Entry 4PJI (X-ray diffraction, 2.50 A resolution); this record covers chains G and H of the 4 polymer chains in the assembly.

Chain G:
Molecule: TCR-alpha
From: Homo sapiens
Amino-acid sequence (205 residues; each row starts with the number of its first residue; numbers below 1 keep their minus sign (His-1 is residue -1)):
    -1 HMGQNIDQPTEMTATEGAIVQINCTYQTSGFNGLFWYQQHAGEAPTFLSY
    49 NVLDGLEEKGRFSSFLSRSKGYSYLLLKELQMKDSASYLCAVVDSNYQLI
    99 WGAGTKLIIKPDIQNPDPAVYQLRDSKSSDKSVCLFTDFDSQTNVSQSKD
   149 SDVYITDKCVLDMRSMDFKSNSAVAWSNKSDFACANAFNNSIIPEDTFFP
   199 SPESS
Not modelled in the structure: -1 to 1, 124-129, 176-178, 200-203
Disulfides: Cys22-Cys88
From the paper describing this entry:
  - binding site for Acetyl 6-formylpterin: Tyr95

Chain H:
Molecule: TCR-beta
From: Homo sapiens
Amino-acid sequence (245 residues; row label = number of the first residue in the row; numbers below 1 keep their minus sign (His-1 is residue -1)):
    -1 HMNAGVTQTPKFQVLKTGQSMTLQCAQDMNHNSMYWYRQDPGMGLRLIYY
    49 SASEGTTDKGEVPNGYNVSRLNKREFSLRLESAAPSQTSVYFCASSPPGG
    99 TDTQYFGEGSRLTVLEDLKNVFPPEVAVFEPSEAEISHTQKATLVCLATG
   149 FYPDHVELSWWVNGKEVHSGVCTDPQPLKEQPALNDSRYALSSRLRVSAT
   199 FWQNPRNHFRCQVQFYGLSENDEWTQDRAKPVTQIVSAEAWGRAD
Not modelled in the structure: -1 to 2, 241-243
Disulfides: Cys23-Cys91, Cys144-Cys209
Ion coordination: Na+: Tyr47, Pro61, Tyr64

Chain G / chain H interface:
Disulfides between the chains: Cys157(G)-Cys170(H)
Residue-residue contacts (76; chain G residue first):
  Phe33(G) - Thr99(H)
  Phe33(G) - Asp100(H)
  Phe33(G) - Thr101(H)
  Tyr35(G) - Thr101(H)
  Tyr35(G) - Gln102(H)  hydrogen bond (side chain-backbone)
  Gln37(G) - Gln37(H)  hydrogen bond
  Gln37(G) - Phe90(H)
  Glu41(G) - Phe90(H)
  Ala42(G) - Phe90(H)  hydrophobic
  Ala42(G) - Phe104(H)  hydrophobic
  Ala42(G) - Gly105(H)
  Pro43(G) - Phe104(H)
  Phe45(G) - Thr101(H)
  Tyr48(G) - Thr99(H)
  Leu97(G) - Gln102(H)
  Trp99(G) - Tyr35(H)  hydrogen bond
  Trp99(G) - Leu43(H)
  Trp99(G) - Phe104(H)  hydrophobic
  Gly100(G) - Gly42(H)
  Ala101(G) - Gly40(H)
  Ala101(G) - Met41(H)
  Ala101(G) - Gly42(H)
  Asp115(G) - His136(H)  salt bridge
  Asp115(G) - Thr137(H)
  Tyr119(G) - Ser130(H)
  Tyr119(G) - Glu133(H)
  Tyr119(G) - His136(H)
  Gln120(G) - Ser130(H)
  Leu121(G) - Phe127(H)  hydrophobic
  Leu121(G) - Glu128(H)
  Leu121(G) - Ser130(H)
  Leu121(G) - Thr141(H)
  Leu121(G) - Val143(H)  hydrophobic
  Arg122(G) - Phe127(H)
  Arg122(G) - Glu128(H)  hydrogen bond (backbone-backbone)
  Asp123(G) - Val126(H)
  Asp123(G) - Phe127(H)
  Asp123(G) - Glu128(H)
  Val131(G) - Phe127(H)  hydrophobic
  Val131(G) - Leu145(H)  hydrophobic
  Leu133(G) - Thr141(H)
  Thr135(G) - Arg194(H)
  Asp136(G) - Thr137(H)
  Asp136(G) - Arg194(H)  salt bridge
  Tyr152(G) - Leu176(H)  hydrophobic
  Tyr152(G) - Glu178(H)
  Ile153(G) - Leu176(H)
  Thr154(G) - Asp172(H)
  Thr154(G) - Ser190(H)
  Cys157(G) - Cys170(H)  disulfide
  Cys157(G) - Thr171(H)
  Cys157(G) - Arg192(H)
  Val158(G) - Cys170(H)  hydrogen bond (backbone-side chain)
  Leu159(G) - Gly168(H)
  Leu159(G) - Val169(H)
  Leu159(G) - Cys170(H)  hydrophobic
  Leu159(G) - Arg192(H)
  Leu159(G) - Arg194(H)
  Asp160(G) - Ser167(H)  hydrogen bond (backbone-side chain)
  Asp160(G) - Gly168(H)  hydrogen bond (backbone-backbone)
  Met161(G) - Lys139(H)
  Met161(G) - Ser167(H)
  Met161(G) - Arg194(H)
  Met161(G) - Val195(H)
  Met161(G) - Ser196(H)
  Arg162(G) - Ser167(H)  hydrogen bond (backbone-side chain)
  Phe166(G) - Lys139(H)
  Phe166(G) - Arg194(H)
  Ser168(G) - Arg194(H)  hydrogen bond
  Ser170(G) - Arg192(H)  hydrogen bond (backbone-side chain)
  Val172(G) - Arg192(H)
  Trp174(G) - Leu145(H)  hydrophobic
  Trp174(G) - Leu176(H)  hydrophobic
  Trp174(G) - Ala188(H)  hydrophobic
  Phe196(G) - His136(H)
  Pro198(G) - Ala132(H)  hydrophobic
Other interface residues (no listed pair), chain G (45 interface residues in all): Leu87, Lys104, Ser130, Asp155, Ser163, Met164, Ala171
Other interface residues (no listed pair), chain H (43 interface residues in all): Glu106, Pro129, Thr147, Gln174

In short:
Chain G and chain H form an interface of 45 and 43 residues respectively; the contacts include 1 disulfide
bond, 10 hydrogen bonds and 2 salt bridges. Polar contacts include Asp115(G)-His136(H), Asp136(G)-Arg194(H)
and Tyr35(G)-Gln102(H). Tyr47(H), Pro61(H) and Tyr64(H) coordinate Na+. From the paper: a binding site for
Acetyl 6-formylpterin at Tyr95(G).
Chain G is TCR-alpha and chain H is TCR-beta, both from Homo sapiens; the structure, Structure of human
MR1-Ac-6-FP in complex with human MAIT C-C10 TCR, was determined by X-ray diffraction (same publication as
4PJ5, 4PJ7, 4PJ8, 4PJ9, 4PJA, 4PJB and 7 further entries).
